Entry 1FPM (X-ray diffraction, 3.00 A resolution); this record covers chains A and B.

Chain A (and B):
Name: Formate--tetrahydrofolate ligase
Source organism: Moorella thermoacetica
Notes: EC 6.3.4.3; chain B of this document is another copy of the same molecule, construct and numbering; everything in this record applies to it too
UniProt: P21164 (FTHS_MOOTH); residue numbers follow UniProt; this construct covers 1-409, 412-559
Sequence (557 residues; numbered 1 to 559; 2 numbers in that range are skipped by the numbering (no residue carries them; nothing is unmodelled there); the number before each row is that of its first residue):
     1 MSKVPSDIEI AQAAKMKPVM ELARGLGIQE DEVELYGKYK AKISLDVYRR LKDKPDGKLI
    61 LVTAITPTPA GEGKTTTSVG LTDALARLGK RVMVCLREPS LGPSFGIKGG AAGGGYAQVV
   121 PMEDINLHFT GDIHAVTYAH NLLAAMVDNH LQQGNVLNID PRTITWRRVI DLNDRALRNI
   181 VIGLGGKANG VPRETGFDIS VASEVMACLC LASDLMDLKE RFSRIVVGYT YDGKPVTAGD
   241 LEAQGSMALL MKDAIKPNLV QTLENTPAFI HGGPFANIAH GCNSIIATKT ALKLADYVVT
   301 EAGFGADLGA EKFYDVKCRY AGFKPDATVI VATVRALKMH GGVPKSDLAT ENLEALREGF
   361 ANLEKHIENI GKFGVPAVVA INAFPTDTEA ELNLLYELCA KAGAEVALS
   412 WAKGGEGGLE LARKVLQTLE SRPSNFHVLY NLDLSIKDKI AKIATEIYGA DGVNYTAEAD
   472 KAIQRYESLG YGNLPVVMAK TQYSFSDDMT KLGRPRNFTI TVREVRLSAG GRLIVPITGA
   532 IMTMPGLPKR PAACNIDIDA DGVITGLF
Disordered / not traced: 1-6, 558-559 (chain B: 1-7, 558-559)
Bound ions: Cs+: Pro99, Ile125

Chain A / chain B interface:
No residue of chain A is in contact with chain B in this assembly.

Overview:
No residue of chain A is in contact with chain B. The Cs+ site is built by Pro99(A) and Ile125(A).
Both chains are Formate--tetrahydrofolate ligase (Moorella thermoacetica). Entry 1FPM (Monovalent cation
binding sites in N10-formyltetrahydrofolate synthetase from moorella thermoacetica) was determined by X-ray
diffraction together with 1FP7 from the same study.
